Entry 6J8I (electron microscopy, 3.20 A resolution); this record covers chains A and B of the 3 polymer chains in the assembly.

== Chain A ==
Protein: Sodium channel protein type 9 subunit alpha
Organism: Homo sapiens
UniProtKB: Q15858 (SCN9A_HUMAN); residue numbers follow UniProt; this construct covers 1-1988
Amino-acid sequence (2031 residues; row label = number of the first residue in the row; numbers below 1 keep their minus sign (Met-42 is residue -42)):
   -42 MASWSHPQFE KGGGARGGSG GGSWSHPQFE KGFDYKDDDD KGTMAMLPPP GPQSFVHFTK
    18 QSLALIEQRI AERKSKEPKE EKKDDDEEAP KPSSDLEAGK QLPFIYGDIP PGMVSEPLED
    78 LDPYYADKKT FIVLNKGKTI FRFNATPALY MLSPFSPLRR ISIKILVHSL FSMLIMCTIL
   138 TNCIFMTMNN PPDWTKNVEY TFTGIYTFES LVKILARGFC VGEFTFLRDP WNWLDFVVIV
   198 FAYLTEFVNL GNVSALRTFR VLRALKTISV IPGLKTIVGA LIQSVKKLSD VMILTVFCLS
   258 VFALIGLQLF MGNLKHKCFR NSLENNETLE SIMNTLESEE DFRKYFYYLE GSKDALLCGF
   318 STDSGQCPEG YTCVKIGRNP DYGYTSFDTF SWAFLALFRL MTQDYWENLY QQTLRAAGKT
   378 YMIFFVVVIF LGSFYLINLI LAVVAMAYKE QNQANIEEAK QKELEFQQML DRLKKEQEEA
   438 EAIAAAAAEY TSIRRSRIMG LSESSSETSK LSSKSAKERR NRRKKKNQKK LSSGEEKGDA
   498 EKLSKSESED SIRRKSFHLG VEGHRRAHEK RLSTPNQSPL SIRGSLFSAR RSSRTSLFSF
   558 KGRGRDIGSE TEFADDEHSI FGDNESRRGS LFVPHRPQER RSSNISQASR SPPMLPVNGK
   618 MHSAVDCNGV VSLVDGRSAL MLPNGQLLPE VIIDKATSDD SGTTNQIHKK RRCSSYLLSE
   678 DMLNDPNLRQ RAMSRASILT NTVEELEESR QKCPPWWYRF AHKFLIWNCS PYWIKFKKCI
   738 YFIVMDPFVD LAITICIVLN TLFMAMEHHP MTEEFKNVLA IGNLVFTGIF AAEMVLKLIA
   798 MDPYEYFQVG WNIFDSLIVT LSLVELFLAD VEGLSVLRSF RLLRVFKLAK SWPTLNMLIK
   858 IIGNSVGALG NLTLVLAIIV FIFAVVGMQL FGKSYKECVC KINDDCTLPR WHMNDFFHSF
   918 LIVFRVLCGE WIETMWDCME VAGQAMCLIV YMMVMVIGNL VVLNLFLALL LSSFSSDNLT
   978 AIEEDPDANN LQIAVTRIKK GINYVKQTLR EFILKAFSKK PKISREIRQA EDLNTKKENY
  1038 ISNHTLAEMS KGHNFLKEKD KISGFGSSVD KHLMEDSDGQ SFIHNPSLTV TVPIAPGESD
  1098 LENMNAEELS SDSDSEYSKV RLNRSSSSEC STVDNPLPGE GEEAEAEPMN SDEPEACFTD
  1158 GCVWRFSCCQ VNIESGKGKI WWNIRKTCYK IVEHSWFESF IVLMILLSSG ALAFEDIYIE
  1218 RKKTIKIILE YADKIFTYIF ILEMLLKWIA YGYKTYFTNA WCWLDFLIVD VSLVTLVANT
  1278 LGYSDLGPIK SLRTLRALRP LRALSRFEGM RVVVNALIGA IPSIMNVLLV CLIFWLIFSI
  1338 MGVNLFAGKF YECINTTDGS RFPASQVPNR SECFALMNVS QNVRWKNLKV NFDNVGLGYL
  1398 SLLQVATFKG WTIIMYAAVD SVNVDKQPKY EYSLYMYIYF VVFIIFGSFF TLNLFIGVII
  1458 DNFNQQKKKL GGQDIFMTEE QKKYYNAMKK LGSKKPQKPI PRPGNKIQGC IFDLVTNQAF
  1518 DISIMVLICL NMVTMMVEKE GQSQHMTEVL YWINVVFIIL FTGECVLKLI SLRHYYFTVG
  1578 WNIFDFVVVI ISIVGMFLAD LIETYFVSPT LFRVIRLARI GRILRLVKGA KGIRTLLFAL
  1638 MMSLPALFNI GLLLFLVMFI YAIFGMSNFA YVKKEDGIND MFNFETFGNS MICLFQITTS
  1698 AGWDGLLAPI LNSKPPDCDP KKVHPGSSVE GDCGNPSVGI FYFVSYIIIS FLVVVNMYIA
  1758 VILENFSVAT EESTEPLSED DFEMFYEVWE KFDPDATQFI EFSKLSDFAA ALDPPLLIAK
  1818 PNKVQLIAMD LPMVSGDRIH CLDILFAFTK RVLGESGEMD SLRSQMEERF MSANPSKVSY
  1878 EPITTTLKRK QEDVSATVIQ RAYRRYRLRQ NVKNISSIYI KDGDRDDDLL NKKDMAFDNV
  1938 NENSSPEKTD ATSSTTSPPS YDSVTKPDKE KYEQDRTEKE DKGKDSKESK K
Unresolved in the structure: -42 to 113, 418-725, 826-830, 973-1174, 1769-1988
Sequence notes: expression tag (-42 to 0); variant Lys406 (Glu in Q15858)
Swiss-Prot annotation at these positions:
  - site (Is directly targeted by the spider protoxin-II): Glu822, Asp827
  - modified residue: Ser1490 (Phosphoserine)
  - glycosylation (N-linked (GlcNAc...) asparagine): Asn209, Asn283, Asn1352, Asn1366, Asn1375
  - natural variant: Gln10 (Q10R: In PERYTHM), Ile62 (I62V: Found in a patient with febrile seizures; uncertain significance), Pro149 (P149Q: Found in a patient with febrile seizures; uncertain significance), Phe216 (F216S: In PERYTHM), Ser241 (S241T: In PERYTHM), Asn395 (N395K: In PERYTHM), Asn641 (N641Y: Found in patients with febrile seizures plus; uncertain significance), Cys710 (C710Y: Found in a patient with severe myoclonic epilepsy in infancy; uncertain significance), Ile859 (I859T: In PERYTHM), Leu869 (L869F: In PERYTHM; L869H: In PERYTHM), Arg907 (R907Q: In CIP), Arg1007 (R1007C: In PEXPD), 11 further natural variant entries in UniProt
  - mutagenesis: Glu764 (E764Q: 5-fold less blocked by the spider huwentoxin-IV), Ile778 (I778A: 5-fold less inhibited by the spider protoxin-II), Glu822 (E822A: No change in inhibition (IC(50)) by the spider protoxin-II, but has a significant impact on channel activation by shifiting the V(50) towart 0 mV when targeted by protoxin-II ...), Leu823 (L823A: 9-fold less inhibited by the spider protoxin-II), Phe824 (F824A: 4-fold less inhibited by the spider protoxin-II; F824C: Less inhibited by the spider protoxin-II), Leu825 (L825A: No change in inhibition by the spider protoxin-II; L825C: 19-fold less blocked by the spider huwentoxin-IV), Ala826 (A826L: 8-fold less inhibited by the spider protoxin-II), Asp827 (D827A: 13-fold less blocked by the spider huwentoxin-IV, 3-fold less inhibited by the spider protoxin-II, and has a significant impact on channel activation by shifiting the V(50) towart 0 mV when ...), Glu829 (E829C: 400-fold less blocked by the spider huwentoxin-IV), Thr1409 to Ile1410 (Important increase in inhibition by saxitoxin and little increase in inhibition by tetrodotoxin), Ser1490 (S1490A: Abolishes stimulation by agents that stimulate PKC activity; S1490D/E: Increases current amplitude), Asp1597 (D1597A: Decrease of the inhibition of fast inactivation produced by scorpion alpha-toxins CvIV4 and AaH2 on this channel), 2 further mutagenesis entries in UniProt
Disulfide bonds: Cys275-Cys315, Cys897-Cys903, Cys935-Cys944, Cys1350-Cys1370, Cys1715-Cys1730
Covalent attachments: N-acetylglucosamine (NAG) linked to Asn283, Asn1352, Asn1366, Asn1375
Residues lining bound ligands: Tetrodotoxin (9SR; (1R,5R,6R,7R,9S,11S,12S,13S,14S)-3-amino-14-(hydroxymethyl)-8,10-dioxa-2,4-diazatetracyclo[7.3.1.1~7,11~.0~1,6~]tetradec-3-ene-5,9,12,13,14-pentol (non-preferred name)): Asp361, Tyr362, Glu364, Arg922, Glu927, Glu930, Phe1405, Lys1406, Gly1407, Trp1408, Thr1409, Ile1410, Gly1699, Asp1701

== Chain B ==
Protein: Sodium channel subunit beta-1
Organism: Homo sapiens
UniProtKB: Q07699 (SCN1B_HUMAN); numbering as in UniProt (aligned over 1-218)
Amino-acid sequence (218 residues; each row starts with the number of its first residue):
     1 MGRLLALVVG AALVSSACGG CVEVDSETEA VYGMTFKILC ISCKRRSETN AETFTEWTFR
    61 QKGTEEFVKI LRYENEVLQL EEDERFEGRV VWNGSRGTKD LQDLSIFITN VTYNHSGDYE
   121 CHVYRLLFFE NYEHNTSVVK KIHIEVVDKA NRDMASIVSE IMMYVLIVVL TIWLVAEMIY
   181 CYKKIAAATE TAAQENASEY LAITSESKEN CTGVQVAE
Unresolved in the structure: 1-19, 193-218
Swiss-Prot annotation at these positions:
  - glycosylation (N-linked (GlcNAc...) asparagine): Asn93, Asn110, Asn114, Asn135
  - natural variant: Asp25 (D25N: Found in a patient with idiopathic childhood epilepsy), Arg85 (R85H: In ATFB13), Glu87 (E87Q: Found in a patient with non-specific cardiac conduction defects), Ile106 (I106T: In DEE52; uncertain significance), Cys121 (C121W: In GEFSP1), Arg125 (R125C: In DEE52; R125L: In GEFSP1), Asp153 (D153N: In ATFB13)
Disulfide bonds: Cys21-Cys43, Cys40-Cys121
Covalent attachments: N-acetylglucosamine (NAG) linked to Asn93, Asn110, Asn114, Asn135

== Chain A / chain B interface ==
Residue-residue contacts (54; chain A residue first):
  Arg277(A) - Asn131(B)
  Arg277(A) - Tyr132(B)
  Asn278(A) - Tyr132(B)
  Ser279(A) - Tyr132(B)
  Arg300(A) - Glu130(B)  salt bridge
  Tyr304(A) - Glu48(B)  hydrogen bond
  Tyr304(A) - Thr49(B)
  Tyr304(A) - Glu130(B)
  Leu306(A) - Glu48(B)
  Gln323(A) - Arg45(B)  hydrogen bond
  Gln323(A) - Arg46(B)  hydrogen bond (backbone-side chain)
  Cys324(A) - Arg45(B)  hydrogen bond (backbone-side chain)
  Pro325(A) - Phe129(B)  hydrophobic
  Glu326(A) - Lys44(B)
  Glu326(A) - Arg45(B)
  Glu326(A) - Phe129(B)
  Glu326(A) - His134(B)
  Glu326(A) - Thr136(B)
  Gly327(A) - Tyr132(B)  hydrogen bond (backbone-side chain)
  Gly327(A) - His134(B)  hydrogen bond (backbone-side chain)
  Tyr328(A) - Phe129(B)  hydrophobic
  Tyr328(A) - Tyr132(B)  hydrophobic
  Arg372(A) - Arg46(B)
  Ile1177(A) - Tyr182(B)
  Asn1180(A) - Tyr182(B)  hydrogen bond
  Thr1184(A) - Cys181(B)
  Thr1184(A) - Ile185(B)
  Ile1188(A) - Glu177(B)
  Ile1188(A) - Cys181(B)  hydrophobic
  Ile1214(A) - Val22(B)  hydrophobic
  Tyr1215(A) - Val22(B)  hydrophobic
  Glu1217(A) - Val24(B)
  Arg1218(A) - Val22(B)
  Arg1218(A) - Glu23(B)
  Arg1218(A) - Val24(B)
  Lys1220(A) - Asp25(B)  hydrogen bond (side chain-backbone)
  Lys1220(A) - Glu27(B)  salt bridge
  Thr1221(A) - Ala155(B)
  Tyr1228(A) - Ser156(B)
  Tyr1228(A) - Ser159(B)
  Tyr1228(A) - Glu160(B)
  Ile1232(A) - Leu166(B)  hydrophobic
  Tyr1235(A) - Ile167(B)
  Tyr1235(A) - Thr171(B)  hydrogen bond
  Ile1236(A) - Leu170(B)  hydrophobic
  Tyr1668(A) - Gly20(B)
  Asp1677(A) - Arg46(B)  salt bridge
  Glu1682(A) - Gly20(B)
  Pro1722(A) - Gly20(B)
  Pro1722(A) - Cys21(B)
  Pro1722(A) - Val22(B)  hydrogen bond (backbone-backbone)
  Pro1722(A) - Asp103(B)
  Gly1723(A) - Val22(B)
  Gly1723(A) - Ile41(B)
Other interface residues (no listed pair), chain A (42 interface residues in all): Lys301, Phe303, Tyr305, Leu313, Ile1181, Trp1193, Ile1224, Lys1231, Leu1243, Lys1671
Other interface residues (no listed pair), chain B (42 interface residues in all): Ser26, Ser47, Gln102, Arg125, Leu127, Arg152, Met163, Leu174, Met178, Thr189

== Summary ==
The chain A/chain B interface involves 42 residues from each chain, with 10 hydrogen bonds and 3 salt bridges.
Polar contacts include Arg300(A)-Glu130(B), Lys1220(A)-Glu27(B) and Asp1677(A)-Arg46(B). Chain A binds
Tetrodotoxin. Covalently linked N-acetylglucosamine: at Asn283(A), Asn1352(A), Asn1366(A) and Asn1375(A).
Here chain A is Sodium channel protein type 9 subunit alpha and chain B is Sodium channel subunit beta-1, both
from Homo sapiens. Entry 6J8I (Structure of human voltage-gated sodium channel Nav1.7 in complex with
auxiliary beta subunits, ProTx-II and tetrodotoxin ...) was determined by electron microscopy (same
publication as 6J8G, 6J8H and 6J8J).
